Entry 3LON (X-ray diffraction, 2.20 A resolution); this record covers chains B and C of the 4 polymer chains in the assembly.

[Chain B]
Name: KK-NS4a(21-39)-KK
Notes: engineered mutation(s): C32S
Chain sequence (23 residues; each row starts with the number of its first residue):
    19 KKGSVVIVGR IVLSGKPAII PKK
Not modelled in the structure: 19

[Chain C]
Name: Genome polyprotein
Source organism: Hepatitis C virus subtype 1a
Notes: fragment: to 1207
UniProtKB: Q9ELS8 (Q9ELS8_9HEPC); residues 1-181 here correspond to UniProt positions 1027-1207 (UniProt number = residue number + 1026)
Chain sequence (200 residues; each row starts with the number of its first residue; numbers below 1 keep their minus sign (Met-10 is residue -10)):
   -10 MASMTGGQQM GAPITAYAQQ TRGLLGCIIT SLTGRDKNQV EGEVQIVSTA TQTFLATCIN
    50 GVCWTVYHGA GTRTIASPKG PVIQMYTNVD QDLVGWPAPQ GSRSLTPCTC GSSDLYLVTR
   110 HADVIPVRRR GDSRGSLLSP RPISYLKGSS GGPLLCPAGH AVGLFRAAVC TRGVAKAVDF
   170 IPVENLETTM RSGSHHHHHH
Not modelled in the structure: -10 to 28, 180-189
Sequence notes: expression tag (-10 to 0, 182-189); engineered mutation Arg119 (Gln1145 in Q9ELS8)
Ion coordination: Zn2+: Cys97, Cys99, Cys145

[How chain B and chain C interact]
Pairs across the interface (6; chain B residue first):
  Lys34(B) - Val113(C)
  Pro35(B) - Ala111(C)
  Pro35(B) - Val113(C)  hydrophobic
  Ile37(B) - Arg109(C)
  Ile38(B) - Glu30(C)
  Ile38(B) - Gly31(C)
Other interface residues (no listed pair), chain B (5 interface residues in all): Ala36
Other interface residues (no listed pair), chain C (9 interface residues in all): Val29, Ile35, Val107, His110

[Overview]
The interface between chain B and chain C involves 5 residues on one side and 9 on the other. The Zn2+ site is
built by Cys97(C), Cys99(C) and Cys145(C).
Chain B is KK-NS4a(21-39)-KK and chain C is Genome polyprotein (Hepatitis C virus subtype 1a); the structure,
HCV NS3-4a protease domain with ketoamide inhibitor narlaprevir, was determined by X-ray diffraction.
